6AR1 - chains A and C of the 3 polymer chains in the assembly; structure by X-ray diffraction, 3.01 A resolution.

== Chain A ==
Name: GsI-IIC RT
From: Geobacillus stearothermophilus
Reference sequence: E2GM63 (E2GM63_GEOSE); residue numbers follow UniProt; this construct covers 1-420
Chain sequence (428 residues; row label = number of the first residue in the row):
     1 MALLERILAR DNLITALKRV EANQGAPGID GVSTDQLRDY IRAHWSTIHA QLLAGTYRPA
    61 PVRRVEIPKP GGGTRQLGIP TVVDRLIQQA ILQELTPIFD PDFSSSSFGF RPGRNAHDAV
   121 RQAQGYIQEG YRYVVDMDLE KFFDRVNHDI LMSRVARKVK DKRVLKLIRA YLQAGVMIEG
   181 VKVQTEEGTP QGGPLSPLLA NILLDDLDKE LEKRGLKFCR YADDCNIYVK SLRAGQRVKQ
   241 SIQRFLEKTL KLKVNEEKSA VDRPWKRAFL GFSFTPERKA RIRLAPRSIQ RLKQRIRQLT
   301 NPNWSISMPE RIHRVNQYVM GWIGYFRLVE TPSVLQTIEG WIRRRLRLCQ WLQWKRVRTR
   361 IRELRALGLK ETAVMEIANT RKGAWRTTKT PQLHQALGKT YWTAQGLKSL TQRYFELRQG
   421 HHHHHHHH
Disordered / not traced: 1, 419-428
Construct notes: expression tag (421-428)
Metal / ion sites: Mg2+: Asp138, Leu139, Asp223 (together with 2'-deoxyadenosine 5'-triphosphate)
Small-molecule neighbours: 2'-deoxyadenosine 5'-triphosphate (DTP): Lys69, Arg75, Leu77, Phe110, Asp138, Leu139, Glu140, Lys141, Phe142, Phe143, Gln191, Asp223, Asn255, Lys258

== Chain C ==
Molecule: 14-nt RNA strand
Sequence (14 nucleotides; numbered 1 to 14; the number before each row is that of its first residue):
     1 UUUGUUGCCU GGAG

== Interface between chain A and chain C ==
Residue-residue contacts (43):
  Arg19(A) - U5(C)  salt bridge to the phosphate
  Arg19(A) - U6(C)  salt bridge to the phosphate
  Asn23(A) - G4(C)  hydrogen bond to the phosphate
  Asn23(A) - U5(C)  hydrogen bond to the phosphate
  Gly25(A) - U3(C)  phosphate contact
  Gly25(A) - G4(C)  phosphate contact
  Ala26(A) - U2(C)  phosphate contact
  Ala26(A) - U3(C)  hydrogen bond to the phosphate
  Arg63(A) - U2(C)  salt bridge to the phosphate
  Ile67(A) - U2(C)  base contact
  Ile67(A) - U3(C)  base contact
  Pro68(A) - U2(C)  base contact
  Leu77(A) - U2(C)  sugar contact
  Leu77(A) - U3(C)  base contact
  Ile79(A) - U2(C)  sugar contact
  Ile79(A) - U3(C)  sugar contact
  Arg85(A) - U3(C)  hydrogen bond to the phosphate
  Arg85(A) - G4(C)  salt bridge to the phosphate
  Gln89(A) - U5(C)  phosphate contact
  Leu92(A) - U5(C)  sugar contact
  Phe110(A) - G4(C)  base contact
  Phe110(A) - U5(C)  hydrogen bond to the sugar
  Phe110(A) - U6(C)  sugar contact
  Arg111(A) - U6(C)  hydrogen bond to the sugar
  Pro112(A) - U6(C)  phosphate contact
  Pro112(A) - G7(C)  phosphate contact
  Gly113(A) - U6(C)  phosphate contact
  Gly113(A) - G7(C)  hydrogen bond to the phosphate
  Arg114(A) - U6(C)  hydrogen bond to the sugar
  Arg114(A) - G7(C)  sugar contact
  Asn115(A) - G7(C)  hydrogen bond to the sugar
  Gln191(A) - U3(C)  base contact
  Gly192(A) - U3(C)  hydrogen bond to the sugar
  Gly192(A) - G4(C)  sugar contact
  Gly193(A) - G4(C)  hydrogen bond to the sugar
  Pro194(A) - G4(C)  sugar contact
  Pro194(A) - U5(C)  sugar contact
  Pro197(A) - G4(C)  sugar contact
  Pro197(A) - U5(C)  sugar contact
  Gly324(A) - C8(C)  sugar contact
  Arg327(A) - C8(C)  hydrogen bond to the sugar
  Arg413(A) - C9(C)  hydrogen bond to the sugar
  Arg413(A) - U10(C)  sugar contact
Interface residues without a listed pair, chain A (32 interface residues in all): Gln24, Val65, Pro80, Tyr221, Met320, Leu417

== Summary ==
Chain A and chain C form an interface of 32 and 9 residues respectively; the contacts include 13 hydrogen
bonds and 4 salt bridges. Polar pairs include Phe110(A)-U5(C), Arg111(A)-U6(C) and Arg114(A)-U6(C). Chain A
binds 2'-deoxyadenosine 5'-triphosphate. Asp138(A), Leu139(A) and Asp223(A) form the Mg2+ site.
Chain A is GsI-IIC RT (Geobacillus stearothermophilus) and chain C is a 14-nt RNA strand; the structure,
Structure of a Thermostable Group II Intron Reverse Transcriptase with Template-Primer and Its Functional and
Evolutionary ..., was determined by X-ray diffraction together with 6AR3 and 6AR5 from the same study.
